2CF7 - chains A and C of the 12 polymer chains in the assembly; structure by X-ray diffraction, 1.50 A resolution.

# Chain A (and C)
Name: DPR
Source organism: Streptococcus suis
Notes: chain C of this document is another copy of the same molecule, construct and numbering; everything in this record applies to it too
UniProtKB: Q9F5J9 (Q9F5J9_STRSU); numbering as in UniProt (aligned over 8-172)
Amino-acid sequence (165 residues; row label = number of the first residue in the row):
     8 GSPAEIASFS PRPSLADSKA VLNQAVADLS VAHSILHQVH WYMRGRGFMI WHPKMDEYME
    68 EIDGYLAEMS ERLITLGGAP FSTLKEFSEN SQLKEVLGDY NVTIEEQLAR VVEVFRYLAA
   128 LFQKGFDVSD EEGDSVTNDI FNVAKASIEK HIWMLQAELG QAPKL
Disordered / not traced: 8-13, 21-23 (chain C: 8-20)
Differences from the reference sequence: engineered mutation Ala74 (Asp in Q9F5J9)

# How chain A and chain C interact
Pairs across the interface - 56 pairs, chain A then chain C:
  Ser15(A) with Leu104(C)
  Val38(A) with Leu91(C), hydrophobic
  Ser41(A) with Ser89(C); Thr90(C); Leu91(C)
  His44(A) with Leu73(C)
  Gln45(A) with Ser89(C), hydrogen bond; Thr90(C)
  Trp48(A) with Ser77(C), hydrogen bond; Ile81(C); Pro87(C), hydrophobic; Phe88(C); Ser89(C)
  Tyr49(A) with Ala86(C); Pro87(C), hydrogen bond (side chain-backbone); Ser89(C)
  Leu73(A) with His44(C)
  Ser77(A) with Trp48(C), hydrogen bond
  Ile81(A) with Trp48(C); Tyr107(C)
  Gly85(A) with Tyr107(C), hydrogen bond (backbone-side chain)
  Ala86(A) with Tyr49(C); Tyr107(C)
  Pro87(A) with Trp48(C), hydrophobic; Tyr49(C), hydrogen bond (backbone-side chain); Tyr107(C)
  Phe88(A) with Trp48(C)
  Ser89(A) with Ser41(C); Gln45(C), hydrogen bond; Trp48(C); Tyr49(C); Glu102(C); Gly105(C)
  Thr90(A) with Ser41(C); Gln45(C); Glu102(C); Val103(C)
  Leu91(A) with Val38(C), hydrophobic; Ser41(C); Leu91(C); Phe94(C), hydrophobic; Ser95(C); Glu102(C), hydrogen bond (backbone-side chain)
  Glu93(A) with Leu104(C)
  Phe94(A) with Leu91(C), hydrophobic
  Ser95(A) with Leu91(C)
  Glu102(A) with Ser89(C); Thr90(C); Leu91(C), hydrogen bond (side chain-backbone)
  Val103(A) with Thr90(C)
  Leu104(A) with Glu93(C)
  Gly105(A) with Ser89(C)
  Tyr107(A) with Ile81(C); Gly85(C), hydrogen bond (side chain-backbone); Ala86(C); Pro87(C)
Also at the interface, not in a pair above, chain A (27 interface residues in all): Val33, Lys92
Also at the interface, not in a pair above, chain C (26 interface residues in all): Val33, Lys92

# In short
The interface between chain A and chain C involves 27 residues on one side and 26 on the other, with 10
hydrogen bonds. Polar contacts include Gln45(A)-Ser89(C), Trp48(A)-Ser77(C) and Tyr49(A)-Pro87(C).
Chain A and chain C are both DPR (Streptococcus suis); the structure, Asp74Ala mutant crystal structure for
Dps-like peroxide resistance protein Dpr from Streptococcus suis, was determined by X-ray diffraction together
with 2BW1 from the same study.
